PDB entry 7MPV | X-ray diffraction, 2.29 A resolution | chains D and F of the 6 polymer chains in the assembly

# Chain D (and F)
Molecule: BMC domain-containing protein
Organism: Escherichia coli
Notes: chain F of this document is another copy of the same molecule, construct and numbering; everything in this record applies to it too
Reference sequence: Q8G9V7 (Q8G9V7_ECOLX); residues 1-92 here = UniProt positions 1-92
Chain sequence (99 residues; each row starts with the number of its first residue; numbers below 1 keep their minus sign (Met-6 is residue -6)):
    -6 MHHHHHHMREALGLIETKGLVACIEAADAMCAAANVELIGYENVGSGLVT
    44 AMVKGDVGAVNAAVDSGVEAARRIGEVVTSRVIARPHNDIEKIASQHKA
Unresolved in the structure: -6 to 1, 90-92 (chain F: -6 to -5, 87-92)
Sequence notes: initiating methionine (-6); expression tag (-5 to 0); engineered mutation Ala25 (Lys in Q8G9V7)

# Chain D / chain F interface
Pairs across the interface (49; chain D residue first):
  Glu3(D) with His-4(F), salt bridge
  Lys11(D) with Ser39(F)
  Gly12(D) with Glu9(F); Leu41(F)
  Leu13(D) with Glu9(F), hydrogen bond (backbone-side chain); Glu35(F); Val37(F), hydrophobic; Thr43(F); Ile86(F), hydrophobic
  Val14(D) with Leu7(F), hydrophobic; Glu9(F), hydrogen bond (backbone-side chain); Thr72(F); Arg74(F)
  Ile17(D) with Leu7(F), hydrophobic; Ile83(F); Ile86(F), hydrophobic
  Glu18(D) with Arg74(F), salt bridge; Ile76(F)
  Asp21(D) with Ile76(F); Pro79(F); His80(F), hydrogen bond (side chain-backbone); Ile83(F)
  Cys24(D) with His-2(F); His80(F)
  Ala25(D) with His80(F)
  Asn28(D) with His-4(F); His-3(F), hydrogen bond
  Val29(D) with His-4(F), hydrogen bond (backbone-backbone); His-2(F)
  Glu30(D) with His-4(F); His-2(F)
  Leu31(D) with His-2(F), hydrogen bond (backbone-side chain); Asp82(F)
  Tyr34(D) with Ile83(F), hydrogen bond (side chain-backbone); Lys85(F); Ile86(F), hydrophobic
  Asn36(D) with Asn36(F); Val37(F), hydrogen bond (side chain-backbone)
  Gly38(D) with Val37(F)
  Ser39(D) with Ser39(F)
  Gly40(D) with Val37(F), hydrogen bond (backbone-backbone); Gly38(F); Ser39(F); Leu41(F)
  Val42(D) with Val37(F), hydrophobic
  Lys47(D) with His-4(F)
  Gly48(D) with His-4(F)
  Ile67(D) with Thr72(F); Arg74(F)
Interface residues without a listed pair, chain D (25 interface residues in all): Ala20, Leu41
Interface residues without a listed pair, chain F (25 interface residues in all): Leu5, Met45, Ser73, Arg78

# In short
Chain D and chain F each contribute 25 residues to their interface; the contacts include 9 hydrogen bonds and
2 salt bridges. Polar pairs include Glu3(D)-His-4(F), Glu18(D)-Arg74(F) and Leu13(D)-Glu9(F).
Both chains are BMC domain-containing protein (Escherichia coli). Entry 7MPV (CmcC from Type II Cut MCP) was
determined by X-ray diffraction together with 7MGP, 7MMX, 7MN4, 7MPW and 7MPX from the same study.
